5VEW - chain A; structure by X-ray diffraction, 2.70 A resolution.

# Chain A
Molecule: Glucagon-like peptide 1 receptor, Endolysin chimera
Organism: Homo sapiens
Notes: EC 3.2.1.17
UniProt: chimeric construct of P43220, P00720: residues 128-257 from P43220 (GLP1R_HUMAN) positions 128-257 (same numbers); residues 1002-1161 from P00720 positions 2-161 (UniProt number = residue number - 1000); residues 261-431 from P43220 (GLP1R_HUMAN) positions 261-431 (same numbers)
Chain sequence (455 residues; row label = number of the first residue in the row):
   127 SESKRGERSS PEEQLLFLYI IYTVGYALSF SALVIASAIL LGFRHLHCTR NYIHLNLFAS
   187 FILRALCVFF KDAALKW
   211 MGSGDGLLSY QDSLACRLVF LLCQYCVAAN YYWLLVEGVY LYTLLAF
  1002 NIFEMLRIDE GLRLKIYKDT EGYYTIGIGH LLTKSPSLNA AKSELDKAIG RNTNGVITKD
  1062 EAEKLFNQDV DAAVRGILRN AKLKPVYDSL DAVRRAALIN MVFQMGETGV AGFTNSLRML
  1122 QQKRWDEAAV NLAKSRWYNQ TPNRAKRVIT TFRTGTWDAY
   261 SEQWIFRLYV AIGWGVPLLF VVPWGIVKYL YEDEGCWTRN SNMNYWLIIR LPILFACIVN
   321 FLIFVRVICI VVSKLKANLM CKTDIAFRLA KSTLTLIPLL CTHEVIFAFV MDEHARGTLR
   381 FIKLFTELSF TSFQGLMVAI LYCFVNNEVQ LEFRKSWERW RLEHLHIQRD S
Not modelled in the structure: 127-135, 211-217, 373-379, 423-431
Sequence notes: expression tag (127); engineered mutation Cys193 (Ser in P43220), Phe196 (Ile in P43220), Ala225 (Ser in P43220), Cys233 (Met in P43220), Ala271 (Ser in P43220), Cys317 (Ile in P43220), Ile318 (Gly in P43220), Ala346 (Lys in P43220), Phe347 (Cys in P43220), Cys361 (Gly in P43220), Gly1012 (Arg12 in P00720), Thr1054 (Cys54 in P00720), Ala1097 (Cys97 in P00720), Arg1137 (Ile137 in P00720); linker (212, 214)
Modified / non-standard residues: Cys233 (3-sulfinoalanine; CSD)
Swiss-Prot annotation at these positions:
  - active site (Proton donor/acceptor): Glu1011, Asp1020
  - binding site (substrate): Leu1032, Phe1104, Ser1117, Asn1132
Disulfides: Cys226-Cys296, Cys317-Cys361
Small-molecule neighbours: 97Y (N-{4-[(R)-(3,3-dimethylcyclobutyl)({6-[4-(trifluoromethyl)-1H-imidazol-1-yl]pyridin-3-yl}amino)methyl]benzene-1-carbonyl}-beta-alanine): Ile328, Val331, Val332, Leu335, Phe347, Arg348, Leu349, Lys351, Ser352, Leu354, Thr355, Met397, Leu401, Tyr402, Val405, Asn406, Glu408
From the paper describing this entry:
  - binding site for 97Y: Thr355
  - binding site for 97Y: Lys351 (from molecular simulation)
  - contacts within the chain: His180-Glu247 (hydrogen bond)
  - mutagenesis - I317C/G361C: abolished signaling in response to GLP-1
  - mutagenesis - C347F: increased signaling in response to 97Y
  - mutagenesis - C347F: unchanged signaling in response to GLP-1
  - mutagenesis - C347F: abolished signaling in response to compound 2
  - mutagenesis - T355A: abolished signaling in response to 97Y
  - mutagenesis - V332N, V332W: decreased signaling in response to 97Y
  - mutagenesis - V332N: unchanged signaling in response to MK-0893
  - mutagenesis - L335W: decreased signaling in response to compound 2
  - mutagenesis - R176Q: decreased signaling in response to GLP-1
  - mutagenesis - R176Q: unchanged binding to GLP-1
  - contacts within the chain: Thr353-Tyr402 (hydrogen bond) (from molecular simulation)
  - mutagenesis - R348Q, T355A: unchanged signaling in response to Compound 2
  - mutagenesis - V332W: increased signaling in response to compound 2

# Summary
Chain A binds compound 97Y. UniProt lists active-site residues Glu1011 and Asp1020 and 4 substrate-binding
residues. The paper reports a binding site for 97Y at Thr355 and Lys351; V332N and V332W reduce signaling in
response to 97Y; 8 substitutions were tested in all.
Chain A is Glucagon-like peptide 1 receptor, Endolysin chimera (Homo sapiens); the structure, Structure of the
human GLP-1 receptor complex with PF-06372222, was determined by X-ray diffraction, deposited together with
5VEX.
